Entry 4W9C (X-ray diffraction, 2.20 A resolution); this record covers chains B and C of the 3 polymer chains in the assembly.

Chain B:
Name: Transcription elongation factor B polypeptide 1
Organism: Homo sapiens
Reference sequence: Q15369 (ELOC_HUMAN); residue numbers follow UniProt; this construct covers 17-112
Sequence (97 residues; row label = number of the first residue in the row):
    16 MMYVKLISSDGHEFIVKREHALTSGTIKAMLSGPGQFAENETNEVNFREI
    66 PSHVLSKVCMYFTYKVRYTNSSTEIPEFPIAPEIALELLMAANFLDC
Unresolved in the structure: 16, 48-57
Construct notes: initiating methionine (16)

Chain C:
Name: Von Hippel-Lindau disease tumor suppressor
Organism: Homo sapiens
Reference sequence: P40337 (VHL_HUMAN), isoform P40337-3; residue numbers follow UniProt; this construct covers 54-213
Sequence (162 residues; numbered 52 to 213; the number before each row is that of its first residue):
    52 GSMEAGRPRPVLRSVNSREPSQVIFCNRSPRVVLPVWLNFDGEPQPYPTL
   102 PPGTGRRIHSYRGHLWLFRDAGTHDGLLVNQTELFVPSLNVDGQPIFANI
   152 TLPVYTLKERCLQVVRSLVKPENYRRLDIVRSLYEDLEDHPNVQKDLERL
   202 TQERIAHQRMGD
Unresolved in the structure: 52-61, 203-213
Construct notes: expression tag (52-53)
Modified positions: Cys77 (S-(dimethylarsenic)cysteine; CAS)
Ligand contacts: 3JG ((4R)-1-(3,3-dimethylbutanoyl)-4-hydroxy-N-[4-(1,3-oxazol-5-yl)benzyl]-L-prolinamide): Phe76, Pro86, Trp88, Phe91, Gln96, Tyr98, Pro99, Arg107, Ile109, His110, Ser111, Tyr112, His115, Trp117
Curated features (UniProtKB/Swiss-Prot):
  - region: Thr157 to Val166 (Interaction with Elongin BC complex)
  - natural variant: Leu63 (L63P: In PCC), Arg64 (R64P: In PCC), Ser65 (S65A: In PCC; S65L: In VHLD; S65W: In VHLD), Val66 to Gln73 (deletion: In VHLD), Ser68 (S68W: In PCC and VHLD), Glu70 (E70K: In VHLD), Val74 (V74G: In VHLD), Ile75 (deletion: In VHLD), Phe76 (F76I: In VHLD; F76L: In VHLD; F76S: In VHLD; deletion: In VHLD), Asn78 (N78H: In VHLD; N78S: In VHLD; N78T: In VHLD), Arg79 (R79P: In VHLD), Ser80 (S80I: In VHLD; S80N: In PCC and VHLD; S80R: In VHLD), 64 further natural variant entries in UniProt
  - mutagenesis: Tyr98 (Y98N: No interaction with HIF1A. No HIF1A degradation)
What the authors report for this chain:
  - binding site for 3JG: Trp88, Phe91, Tyr98, Pro99, Arg107, His110, Ser111, His115

Chain B / chain C interface:
Pairs across the interface (30):
  Tyr76(B) - Tyr156(C)  hydrogen bond (side chain-backbone)
  Tyr76(B) - Thr157(C)
  Tyr76(B) - Leu158(C)  hydrogen bond (side chain-backbone)
  Tyr83(B) - Val155(C)
  Ser86(B) - Gln132(C)
  Ser87(B) - Gln132(C)
  Glu89(B) - Arg79(C)
  Ile90(B) - Leu153(C)
  Pro91(B) - Leu153(C)
  Glu92(B) - Pro81(C)
  Glu92(B) - Arg82(C)  salt bridge
  Glu92(B) - Leu153(C)
  Glu92(B) - Arg161(C)  salt bridge
  Phe93(B) - Leu158(C)  hydrophobic
  Phe93(B) - Arg161(C)  hydrogen bond (backbone-side chain)
  Ile95(B) - Arg161(C)
  Ile95(B) - Cys162(C)  hydrophobic
  Pro97(B) - Leu169(C)  hydrophobic
  Ala100(B) - Val165(C)  hydrophobic
  Leu101(B) - Leu178(C)  hydrophobic
  Leu103(B) - Cys162(C)  hydrophobic
  Leu104(B) - Lys159(C)
  Leu104(B) - Cys162(C)
  Leu104(B) - Leu163(C)  hydrophobic
  Ala107(B) - Lys159(C)
  Asn108(B) - Lys159(C)  hydrogen bond
  Asn108(B) - Leu184(C)
  Cys112(B) - Thr157(C)
  Cys112(B) - Leu158(C)  hydrogen bond (backbone-backbone)
  Cys112(B) - Lys159(C)  hydrogen bond (backbone-backbone)
Other interface residues (no listed pair), chain B (23 interface residues in all): Val73, Tyr79, Lys80, Thr84, Met105
Other interface residues (no listed pair), chain C (23 interface residues in all): Pro154, Gln164, Val166, Asp179, Ile180, Asp187

In short:
The chain B/chain C interface involves 23 residues from each chain, with 6 hydrogen bonds and 2 salt bridges.
Among the polar pairs are Glu92(B)-Arg82(C), Glu92(B)-Arg161(C) and Tyr76(B)-Tyr156(C). Ligands of chain C:
compound 3JG. From UniProt: one mutagenesis site on chain C. The paper reports a binding site for 3JG at
Trp88(C), Phe91(C) and Tyr98(C) among others.
Chain B is Transcription elongation factor B polypeptide 1 and chain C is Von Hippel-Lindau disease tumor
suppressor, both from Homo sapiens; the structure, pVHL:EloB:EloC in complex with
(2S,4R)-1-(3,3-dimethylbutanoyl)-4-hydroxy-N-(4-(oxazol-5-yl)benzyl)pyrrolidine-2-carboxamide (ligand 2), was
determined by X-ray diffraction (same publication as 4W9D, 4W9E, 4W9F, 4W9G, 4W9H, 4W9I and 3 further
entries).
